9M2P - chains A and J of the 24 polymer chains in the assembly; structure by electron microscopy, 3.10 A resolution.

[Chain A (and J)]
Name: Imidazoleglycerol-phosphate dehydratase
Organism: Mycobacterium tuberculosis
Notes: EC 4.2.1.19; chain J of this document is another copy of the same molecule, construct and numbering; everything in this record applies to it too
Reference sequence: P9WML9 (HIS7_MYCTU); residue numbers follow UniProt; this construct covers 2-210
Chain sequence (216 residues; row label = number of the first residue in the row; numbers below 1 keep their minus sign (Met-5 is residue -5)):
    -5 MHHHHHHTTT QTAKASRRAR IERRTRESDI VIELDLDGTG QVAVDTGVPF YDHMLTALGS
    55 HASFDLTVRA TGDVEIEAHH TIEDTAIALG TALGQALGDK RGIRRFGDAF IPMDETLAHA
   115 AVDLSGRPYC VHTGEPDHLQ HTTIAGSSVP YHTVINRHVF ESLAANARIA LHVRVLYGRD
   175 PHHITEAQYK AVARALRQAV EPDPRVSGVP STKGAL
Disordered / not traced: -5 to 9, 200-210
Differences from the reference sequence: initiating methionine (-5); expression tag (-4 to 1)
UniProt features mapped onto this chain:
  - binding site (substrate): Glu21, His47 to His55, His73 to Glu77, Arg99, Arg121, His176 to Lys184, Ser205 to Lys207
  - binding site (Mn(2+)): His47, His73, His74, Glu77, His152, His176, His177, Glu180
Metal / ion sites: Mn2+ site 1: His47, His176, Glu180 (shared with 1 residue of chain B); Mn2+ site 2: His73, Glu77, His152 (shared with 1 residue of chain D); Mn2+ site 3: His74 (shared with 3 residues of chain D); Mn2+ site 4: His177 (shared with 3 residues of chain B)

[How chain A and chain J interact]
Contacting residue pairs (26; chain A residue first):
  Arg98(A) - Arg188(J)
  Arg99(A) - His55(J)
  Phe100(A) - His55(J)
  Phe100(A) - Ile105(J)  hydrophobic
  Phe100(A) - Arg188(J)
  Asp102(A) - Phe104(J)
  Phe104(A) - Phe104(J)  hydrophobic
  His113(A) - Phe104(J)
  Val116(A) - Pro106(J)
  Asp117(A) - Pro106(J)
  Arg121(A) - Asp108(J)
  Tyr123(A) - Asp108(J)
  Tyr123(A) - Glu109(J)
  Val125(A) - Tyr171(J)
  His166(A) - Pro106(J)
  His166(A) - Asp108(J)  hydrogen bond (side chain-backbone)
  His166(A) - Glu109(J)
  His166(A) - Thr110(J)
  His166(A) - Leu111(J)
  His166(A) - Tyr171(J)  hydrogen bond
  Arg168(A) - Phe104(J)
  Arg168(A) - Leu170(J)
  Asp197(A) - Arg191(J)  salt bridge
  Arg199(A) - Gly32(J)  hydrogen bond (side chain-backbone)
  Arg199(A) - Ser57(J)  hydrogen bond (side chain-backbone)
  Arg199(A) - Arg191(J)
Other interface residues (no listed pair), chain A (18 interface residues in all): Ala115, Thr127, Ala164
Other interface residues (no listed pair), chain J (17 interface residues in all): Leu30, Asp31, Glu195

[In short]
18 residues of chain A and 17 residues of chain J are in contact, with 4 hydrogen bonds and 1 salt bridge.
Among the polar pairs are Asp197(A)-Arg191(J), His166(A)-Asp108(J) and His166(A)-Tyr171(J). UniProt lists 29
substrate-binding residues and 8 Mn2+-binding residues on chain A.
Both chains are Imidazoleglycerol-phosphate dehydratase (Mycobacterium tuberculosis). Entry 9M2P (Imidazole
glycerol phosphate dehydratase from Mycobacterium tuberculosis, apo structure) was determined by electron
microscopy together with 9M2Q and 9M2R from the same study.
